PDB entry 5HQ2 | X-ray diffraction, 4.50 A resolution (low resolution: residue-level contacts below are approximate; hydrogen-bond / salt-bridge calls are withheld) | chains A and I of the 8 polymer chains in the assembly

[Chain A]
Molecule: Histone H3.2
From: Xenopus laevis
UniProtKB: P84233 (H32_XENLA); residues 1-135 here correspond to UniProt positions 2-136 (UniProt number = residue number + 1)
Chain sequence (135 residues; each row starts with the number of its first residue):
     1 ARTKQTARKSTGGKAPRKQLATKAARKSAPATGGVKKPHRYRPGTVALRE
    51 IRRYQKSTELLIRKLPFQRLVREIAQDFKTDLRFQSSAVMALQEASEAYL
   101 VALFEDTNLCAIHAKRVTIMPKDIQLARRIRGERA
Disordered / not traced: 1-36
Construct notes: conflict Ala102 (Gly103 in P84233)
Swiss-Prot annotation at these positions:
  - modified residue: Arg2 (Asymmetric dimethylarginine), Thr3 (Phosphothreonine), Lys4 (Allysine), Gln5 (5-glutamyl dopamine), Thr6 (Phosphothreonine), Arg8 (Citrulline), Lys9 (N6,N6,N6-trimethyllysine), Ser10 (ADP-ribosylserine), Thr11 (Phosphothreonine), Lys14 (N6-(2-hydroxyisobutyryl)lysine), Arg17 (Asymmetric dimethylarginine), Lys18 (N6-(2-hydroxyisobutyryl)lysine), Lys23 (N6-(2-hydroxyisobutyryl)lysine), Arg26 (Citrulline), Lys27 (N6,N6,N6-trimethyllysine), Ser28 (ADP-ribosylserine), Lys36 (N6,N6,N6-trimethyllysine), Lys37 (N6-methyllysine), Tyr41 (Phosphotyrosine), Lys56 (N6,N6,N6-trimethyllysine) and 8 more in UniProt
  - lipidation: Cys110 (S-palmitoyl cysteine)

[Chain I]
Molecule: 149-nt DNA strand
From: synthetic construct
Sequence (149 nucleotides; numbered -74 to 74; the number before each row is that of its first residue; numbers below 1 keep their minus sign (DA-74 is residue -74)):
   -74 ATCGGAGAATCCCGGTGCCGAGGCCGCTCAATTGGTCGTAGACAGCTCTA
   -24 GCACCGCTTAAACGCACGTACGCGCTGTCCCCCGCGTTTTAACCGCCAAG
    26 GGGATTACTCCCTAGTCTCCAGGCACGTGTCAGATATATACATCCTGAT
Disordered / not traced: -74 to -40, 1-39, 73-74

[Interface between chain A and chain I]
Pairs across the interface (15):
  Lys37(A) - DG72(I)
  Arg40(A) - DC70(I)
  Tyr41(A) - DC70(I)
  Arg42(A) - DC70(I)
  Pro43(A) - DA-5(I)
  Thr45(A) - DC70(I)
  Arg83(A) - DG-24(I)
  Arg83(A) - DC-23(I)
  Phe84(A) - DG-24(I)
  Phe84(A) - DC-23(I)
  Gln85(A) - DG-24(I)
  Ser86(A) - DG-24(I)
  Arg116(A) - DG-3(I)
  Val117(A) - DG-3(I)
  Thr118(A) - DG-3(I)
Interface residues without a listed pair, chain A (15 interface residues in all): Leu82, Lys115
Interface residues without a listed pair, chain I (8 interface residues in all): DC69, DT71

[Summary]
The interface between chain A and chain I involves 15 residues on one side and 8 on the other.
Here chain A is Histone H3.2 (Xenopus laevis) and chain I is a 149-nt DNA strand (synthetic construct). Entry
5HQ2 (Structural model of Set8 histone H4 Lys20 methyltransferase bound to nucleosome core particle) was
determined by X-ray diffraction.
